PDB entry 5FJZ | X-ray diffraction, 1.90 A resolution | chains D and Q of the 8 polymer chains in the assembly

[Chain D]
Name: Coatomer subunit delta
From: Saccharomyces cerevisiae
Notes: fragment: mu-homology domain, residues 282-546
Reference sequence: P43621 (COPD_YEAST); residues 282-546 here = UniProt positions 282-546
Sequence (270 residues; each row starts with the number of its first residue):
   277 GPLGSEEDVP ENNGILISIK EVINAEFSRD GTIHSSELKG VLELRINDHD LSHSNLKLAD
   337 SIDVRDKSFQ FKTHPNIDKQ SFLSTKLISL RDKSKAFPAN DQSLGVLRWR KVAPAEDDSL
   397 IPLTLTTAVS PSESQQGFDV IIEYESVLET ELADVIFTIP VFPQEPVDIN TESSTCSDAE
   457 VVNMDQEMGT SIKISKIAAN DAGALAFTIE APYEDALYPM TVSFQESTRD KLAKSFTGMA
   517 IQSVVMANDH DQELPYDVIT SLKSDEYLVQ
Disordered / not traced: 277-284
Sequence notes: expression tag (277-281); conflict A404 (Trp in P43621)

[Chain Q]
Name: Protein transport protein DSL1
Notes: fragment: wxw motif, residues 411-419
Reference sequence: P53847 (DSL1_YEAST); residues 1-9 here correspond to UniProt positions 411-419 (UniProt number = residue number + 410)
Sequence (9 residues; each row starts with the number of its first residue):
     1 DDWNWEVED
Disordered / not traced: 1, 8-9

[How chain D and chain Q interact]
Pairs across the interface - 7 pairs, chain D then chain Q:
  F438(D) - N4(Q)
  F438(D) - W5(Q)  hydrophobic
  F438(D) - E6(Q)
  Q440(D) - V7(Q)
  D461(D) - D2(Q)
  M464(D) - D2(Q)
  M464(D) - N4(Q)
Interface residues without a listed pair, chain Q (6 interface residues in all): W3

[Overview]
4 residues of chain D and 6 residues of chain Q are in contact.
Here chain D is Coatomer subunit delta (Saccharomyces cerevisiae) and chain Q is Protein transport protein
DSL1. Entry 5FJZ (Yeast delta-COP-I mu-homology domain complexed with Dsl1 WxWxV peptide) was determined by
X-ray diffraction, deposited together with 5FJW, 5FJX and 5FK0.
